Entry 8XYQ (electron microscopy, 2.80 A resolution); this record covers chains A and D of the 4 polymer chains in the assembly.

# Chain A
Name: MT-a70 family protein
Source organism: Tetrahymena thermophila SB210
UniProt: Q22GC0 (Q22GC0_TETTS); residues 1-372 here correspond to UniProt positions 57-428 (UniProt number = residue number + 56)
Amino-acid sequence (378 residues; numbered -5 to 372; the number before each row is that of its first residue; numbers below 1 keep their minus sign (Gly-5 is residue -5)):
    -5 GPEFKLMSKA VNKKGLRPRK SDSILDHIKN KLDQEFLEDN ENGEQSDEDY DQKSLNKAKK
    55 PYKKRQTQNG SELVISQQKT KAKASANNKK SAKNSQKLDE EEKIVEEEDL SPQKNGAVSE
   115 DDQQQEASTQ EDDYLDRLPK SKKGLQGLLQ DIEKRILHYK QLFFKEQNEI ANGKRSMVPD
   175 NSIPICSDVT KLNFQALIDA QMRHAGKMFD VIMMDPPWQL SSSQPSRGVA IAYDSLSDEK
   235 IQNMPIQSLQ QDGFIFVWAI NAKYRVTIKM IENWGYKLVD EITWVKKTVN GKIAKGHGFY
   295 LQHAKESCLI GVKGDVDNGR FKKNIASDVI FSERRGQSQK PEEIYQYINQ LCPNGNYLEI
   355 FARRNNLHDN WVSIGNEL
Disordered / not traced: -5 to 135, 215-227
Sequence notes: expression tag (-5 to 0)
Ligand contacts: S-adenosylmethionine (SAM): Ser181, Asp182, Val183, Thr184, Asp209, Pro210, Pro211, Asp228, Leu230, Ser332, Gln333, Lys334, Phe355, Ala356, Arg357, Asn359, Asn360, Gly369, Asn370, Glu371
What the authors report for this chain:
  - mutagenesis - D209N, H291F: abolished catalytic activity
  - mutagenesis - R221A, K280E, K286A/K289E: decreased binding to DNA
  - mutagenesis - D209A: abolished catalytic activity (proposed by the authors, not directly observed)

# Chain D
Name: Transmembrane protein, putative
Source organism: Tetrahymena thermophila SB210
UniProt: I7M8B9 (I7M8B9_TETTS); residues 1-142 here correspond to UniProt positions 154-295 (UniProt number = residue number + 153)
Amino-acid sequence (146 residues; numbered -3 to 142; the number before each row is that of its first residue; numbers below 1 keep their minus sign (Gly-3 is residue -3)):
    -3 GPEFMKKNGK SQNQPLDFTQ YAKNMRKDLS NQDICLEDGA LNHSYFLTKK GQYWTPLNQK
    57 ALQRGIELFG VGNWKEINYD EFSGKANIVE LELRTCMILG INDITEYYGK KISEEEQEEI
   117 KKSNIAKGKK ENKLKDNIYQ KLQQMQ
Disordered / not traced: -3 to 9, 138-142
Sequence notes: expression tag (-3 to 0)
What the authors report for this chain:
  - mutagenesis - F42E: abolished catalytic activity
  - mutagenesis - F42E: unchanged binding to MT-a70 family protein (chain A)

# How chain A and chain D interact
Residue-residue contacts (66; chain A residue first):
  Leu151(A) with Asn98(D)
  Lys154(A) with Leu89(D); Cys92(D); Asn98(D)
  Gln155(A) with Asn98(D), hydrogen bond; Lys131(D); Ile134(D); Gln136(D)
  Phe157(A) with Leu89(D), hydrophobic
  Phe158(A) with Leu89(D); Cys92(D), hydrophobic; Asn98(D); Ile134(D), hydrophobic
  Lys159(A) with Asp132(D)
  Gln161(A) with Arg90(D); Met93(D)
  Asn162(A) with Met93(D); Asn133(D), hydrogen bond
  Ile164(A) with Ser40(D); Leu43(D), hydrophobic
  Lys168(A) with Leu43(D)
  Arg169(A) with His39(D)
  Ser170(A) with His39(D), hydrogen bond; Phe42(D); Leu43(D)
  Val172(A) with Leu37(D), hydrophobic; His39(D); Phe42(D), hydrophobic
  Pro173(A) with Leu37(D)
  Asp174(A) with Arg22(D), hydrogen bond (backbone-side chain); His39(D), salt bridge
  Asn175(A) with Thr15(D); Ala18(D); Arg22(D)
  Ser176(A) with Arg22(D), hydrogen bond (backbone-side chain)
  Ile177(A) with Tyr17(D), hydrophobic; Ala18(D); Met21(D), hydrophobic
  Pro178(A) with Ser26(D), hydrogen bond (backbone-side chain); Ile30(D), hydrophobic; Phe42(D), hydrophobic
  Ile179(A) with Leu25(D), hydrophobic
  Cys180(A) with Asn27(D); Lys46(D), hydrogen bond
  Leu191(A) with Leu25(D), hydrophobic
  Ala194(A) with Met21(D)
  Gln195(A) with Tyr17(D), hydrogen bond; Met21(D)
  His198(A) with Tyr17(D); Asn20(D); Met21(D); Asp24(D), salt bridge
  Ala199(A) with Tyr17(D), hydrophobic
  Asn348(A) with Phe14(D)
  Gly349(A) with Phe14(D)
  Asn350(A) with Tyr17(D), hydrogen bond
  Arg358(A) with Tyr41(D), hydrogen bond (side chain-backbone); Phe42(D); Thr44(D), hydrogen bond (side chain-backbone); Lys45(D)
  Leu361(A) with Phe42(D), hydrophobic
  Asn364(A) with Phe14(D)
  Val366(A) with Tyr17(D)
  Asn370(A) with Lys46(D)
  Glu371(A) with Lys46(D)
  Leu372(A) with Ile30(D)
Interface residues without a listed pair, chain A (38 interface residues in all): Glu160, Ala190
Interface residues without a listed pair, chain D (32 interface residues in all): Leu12

# Overview
38 residues of chain A face 32 of chain D across their interface; the contacts include 11 hydrogen bonds and 2
salt bridges. Polar pairs include Asp174(A)-His39(D), His198(A)-Asp24(D) and Gln155(A)-Asn98(D). The paper
reports that D209N, H291F and D209A of chain A abolish catalytic activity; R221A, K280E and K286A/K289E of
chain A reduce binding to DNA.
Here chain A is MT-a70 family protein and chain D is Transmembrane protein, putative, both from Tetrahymena
thermophila SB210. Entry 8XYQ (Cryo-EM structure of SAM-bound Tetrahymena DNA methyltransferase complex MTA1c)
was determined by electron microscopy, deposited together with 8XYL, 8XYP, 8XYX, 9U92, 9U9K and 9VU6.
